7PAN - chains m and 3 of the 54 polymer chains in the assembly; structure by electron microscopy, 9.70 A resolution (very low resolution: no residue pairs are listed; an interface is given only as per-side residue counts).

== Chain m ==
Protein: 50S ribosomal protein L17
Organism: Mycoplasma pneumoniae M129
UniProtKB: Q59547 (RL17_MYCPN); numbering as in UniProt (aligned over 1-124)
Amino-acid sequence (124 residues; numbered 1 to 124; the number before each row is that of its first residue):
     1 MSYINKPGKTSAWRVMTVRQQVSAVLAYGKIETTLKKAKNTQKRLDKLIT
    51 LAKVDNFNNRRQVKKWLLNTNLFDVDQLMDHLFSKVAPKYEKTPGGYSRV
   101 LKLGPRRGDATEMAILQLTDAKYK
Disordered / not traced: 1, 121-124

== Chain 3 ==
Molecule: 23S ribosomal RNA
Organism: Mycoplasma pneumoniae M129
Sequence (2907 nucleotides; numbered 1 to 2907; the number before each row is that of its first residue):
     1 UACAAUAAGUUACUAAGGGCUUAUGGUGGAUGCCUUGGCACUAAUAGGCG
    51 AUGAAGGACGUGUUAACCUGCGAUAAGCUUCGGGUAGGUGGUAAGAACCU
   101 CAGAUCCGGAGAUUUCCGAAUGGAGCAAUCCGGUAGUUGGAAACAGCUAU
   151 CAUUAAUUGAUGAAUAAAUAGUCAAUUAAAGCAAUACGUGGUGAAGUGAA
   201 ACAUCUCAGUAGCCACAGGAAAAGAAAACGAAUGUGAUUCCGUGUGUAGU
   251 GGCGAGCGAAAGCGGAACAGGCCAAACUUAUCAUUAGAUAGGGGUUGUAG
   301 GGCUUGCAAUGUGGACUUGAAAACGAUAGAAGAAGCUGUUGGAAAGCAGC
   351 GCGCAAAAGGGUGAUAGCCCCGUAUUUGAAAUUGUUUUCAUACCUAGCGA
   401 GAUCCCUGAGUAGCUCGGAAAACGUUAUUUUGAGUGAAUCUGCCCAGACC
   451 AUUGGGUAAGCCUAAAUACUAAUUAGUGACCGAUAGCGAAACAGUACCGU
   501 GAGGGAAAGGUGAAAAGAACCCAGAGAUGGGAGUGAAAUAGAUUCUGAAA
   551 CCAUAUGCCUACAACGUGUCAGAGCACAUUAAUGUGUGAUGGCGUGCGUU
   601 UUGAAGUAUGAGCCGGCGAGUUAUGAUAGCAAGCGUUAGUUAACCAGGAG
   651 AUGGGGAGCUGUAGCGAAAGCGAGUUUUAAAAGAGCGUUUGUUUGUUAUU
   701 AUAGACCCGAAACGGGUUGAGCUAGUCAUGAGCAGGUUGAAGGUUGAGUA
   751 ACAUCAACUGGAGGACCGAACCGACUCUCGUUGAAACGAUAGCGGAUGAC
   801 UUGUGAUUAGGGGUGAAAUUCCAAUCGAAAUCCGUGAUAGCUGGUUCUCG
   851 UCGAAAUAGCUUUAAGGCUAGCGUGAGAUCACAAAUAAGUGGAGGUAAAG
   901 CUACUGAAUGUAUGAUGGCGCCACCUAGGCGUACUGAAUACAAUUAAACU
   951 CUGAAUGCCAUUUAUUUUAUUCUCGCAGUCAGACAGUGGGGGAUAAGCUU
  1001 CAUUGUCAAGAGGGGAAGAGCCCAGAUCAUUAAAUAAGGUCCCCAAAAUA
  1051 UACUAAGUGGAAAAGGAUGUGAAAGUGCUAAAACAGCAAGGAUGUUGGCU
  1101 UAGAAGCAGCCAUCGUUUAAAGAGUGCGUAACAGCUCACUUGUCGAGUGU
  1151 UUUUGCGCCGAAGAUGUAACGGGGCUAAGUAUAUUACCGAAUUUAUGGAU
  1201 AAGAUUUAUAUCUUGUGGUAGACGAGCGUUGUAUUGGAGUUGAAGUCAAA
  1251 GCGUGAGCAUUGGUGGAUCCAAUACAAGUGAGAAUGCCGGCAUGAGUAAC
  1301 GCUUGGGAGUGAGAAUCUCCCAAACCGAUUGACUAAGGUUUCCUGGACCA
  1351 GGGUCGUCCUUCCAGGGUUAGUCUGGACCUAAGCUGAGGCUGAAAAGCGU
  1401 AGGCGAUGGACAACAGGUUAAUAUUCCUGUACUUACAGUUAGACUGAUGG
  1451 AGUGACAAAGAAGGUUUUCCACCCCCAUAAUUGGAUUUGGGGAUAAAUCA
  1501 UAAGGUGGUACAAUAGGCAAAUCCGUUGUGCAUAACAUUGAGUGAUGAUG
  1551 UCGAGUGAAUGAGUGAUCAAGUAGCGAAGGUGGUAUUAAUCAUGCUUUCA
  1601 AGAAAAGCUUCUAGGGUUAAUCUAGCUGUAACCAGUACCGAGAACGAACA
  1651 CACGUAGUCAAGGAGAGGAUCCUAAGGUUAGCGAGUGAACUAUAGCCAAG
  1701 GAACUCUGCAAAUUAACCCCGUAAGUUAGCGAGAAGGGGUGCUUAUGUAA
  1751 AAGUAAGCCGCAGUGAAGAACGAGGGGGGACUGUUUAACUAAAACACAAC
  1801 UCUAUGCCAAACCGUAAGGUGAUGUAUAUGGGGUGACACCUGCCCAGUGC
  1851 UGGAAGGUUAAAGAAGGAGGUUAGCGCAAGCGAAGCUUUUAACUGAAGCC
  1901 CCAGUGAACGGCGGCCGUAACUAUAACGGUCCUAAGGUAGCGAAAUUCCU
  1951 AGUCGGGUAAAUUCCGUCCCGCUUGAAUGGUGUAACCAUCUCUUGACUGU
  2001 CUCGGCUAUAGACUCGGUGAAAUCCAGGUACGGGUGAAGACACCCGUUAG
  2051 GCGCAACGGGACGGAAAGACCCCGUGAAGCUUUACUGUAGCUUAAUAUUG
  2101 AUCAGGACAUUAUCAUGUAGAGAAUAGGUAGGAGCAAUCGAUGCAAGUUC
  2151 GCUAGGACUUGUUGAUGCGAAAGGUGGAAUACUACCCUUGGUUGUGUGCU
  2201 GUUCUAAUUGGUAACUGUUAUCCAGUUUCAAGACAGUGUUAGGUGGGCAG
  2251 UUUGACUGGGGCGGUCGCCUCCUAAAAGGUAACGGAGGCGUACAAAGGUA
  2301 CCUUCAGUACGGUUGGAAAUCGUAUGUAGAGUGUAAUGGUGUAAGGGUGC
  2351 UUGACUGUGAGACAUACAGGUCGAACAGGUGAGAAAUCAGGUCAUAGUGA
  2401 UCCGGUGGUCCAGUAUGGAAUGGCCAUCGCUCAACGGAUAAAAGCUACUC
  2451 CGGGGAUAACAGGCUGAUACUGCCCAAGAGUUCAUAUCGACGGCAGUGUU
  2501 UGGCACCUCGAUGUCGACUCAUCUCAUCCUCGAGCUGAAGCAGGUUCGAA
  2551 GGGUUCGGCUGUUCGCCGAUUAAAGAGAUACGUGAGUUGGGUUCAAACCG
  2601 UCGUGAGACAGGUUGGUCCCUAUCUAUUGUGCCCGUAGGAAGAUUGAAGA
  2651 GUGUUGCUUCUAGUACGAGAGGACCGAAGCGAGGACACCUCUUAUGCUCC
  2701 AGUUGUAGCGCCAGCUGCACCGCUGGGUAGUAACGUGUCUAUUAGAUAAA
  2751 CGCUGAAAGCAUCUAAGUGUGAAACUAUCUCAAAGAUUAAUCUUCCCAUU
  2801 UCGCAAGAAAGUAAGAGCCGUCAAAGACGAUGACGUUGAUAGGUUACAGG
  2851 UGUAAGCAUAGUGAUAUGUUGAGCUGAGUAAUACUAAUUGCUCGAGGACU
  2901 UAUUGGA
Disordered / not traced: 1-7, 923-927, 1560-1569, 2901-2907

== Interface between chain m and chain 3 ==
At this resolution (10 A) residue pairs are not listed: 63 residues of chain m and 62 of chain 3 lie at the interface.

== Overview ==
Chain m and chain 3 form an interface of 63 and 62 residues respectively.
Here chain m is 50S ribosomal protein L17 and chain 3 is 23S ribosomal RNA, both from Mycoplasma pneumoniae
M129. Entry 7PAN (70S ribosome with A/P- and P/E-site tRNAs in Mycoplasma pneumoniae cells) was determined by
electron microscopy together with 7OOC, 7OOD, 7P6Z, 7PAH, 7PAI, 7PAJ and 23 further entries from the same
study.
